Entry 1A4K (X-ray diffraction, 2.40 A resolution); this record covers chains L and H.

# Chain L
Name: Antibody fab
Organism: Mus musculus
Notes: fragment: fab
UniProt: P01834 (KAC_HUMAN); residues 109-212 here correspond to UniProt positions 1-104 (UniProt number = residue number - 108)
Chain sequence (217 residues; row label = number of the first residue in the row):
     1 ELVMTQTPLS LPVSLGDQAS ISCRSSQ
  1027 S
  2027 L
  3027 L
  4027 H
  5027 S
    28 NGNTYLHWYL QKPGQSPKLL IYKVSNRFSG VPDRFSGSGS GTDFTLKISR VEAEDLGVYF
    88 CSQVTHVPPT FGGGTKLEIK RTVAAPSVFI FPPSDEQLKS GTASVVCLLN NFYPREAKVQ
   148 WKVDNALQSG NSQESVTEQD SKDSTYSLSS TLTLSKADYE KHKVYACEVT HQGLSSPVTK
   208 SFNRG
Disulfides: Cys-23/Cys-88, Cys-134/Cys-194
Metal / ion sites: Cd2+ site 1: Glu-79, Glu-81, His-93; Cd2+ site 2: Asn-138 (shared with His-164(H) of chain H)

# Chain H
Name: Antibody fab
Organism: Mus musculus
Notes: fragment: fab; antibody fragment or engineered binder
Chain sequence (219 residues; row label = number of the first residue in the row):
     1 QVQLLESGPE LKKPGETVKI SCKASGYTFT NYGMNWVKQA PGKGLKWMGW IN
  1052 T
    53 YTGEPTYADD FKGRFAFSLE TSASTAYLQI
  1082 N
  2082 N
  3082 L
    83 KNEDTATYFC VQAERLRR
  1100 T
  2100 F
   101 DYWGAGTTVT VSSASTKGPS VFPLAPSSKS TSGGTAALGC LVKDYFPEPV TVSWNSGALT
   161 SGVHTFPAVL QSSGLYSLSS VVTVPSSSLG TQTYICNVNH KPSNTKVDKK VEP
Disordered / not traced: 212-213
Disulfides: Cys-22/Cys-92, Cys-140/Cys-196
Metal / ion sites: Cd2+: His-164 (shared with Asn-138(L) of chain L)
Ligand contacts: FRA ([4-(4-acetylamino-phenyl)-3,5-dioxo-4-aza-tricyclo[5.2.2.0 2,6]undec-1-ylcarbamoyloxy]-acetic acid): Thr-30, Asn-31, Tyr-32, Gly-33, Asn-35, Trp-47, Trp-50, Ala-95, Glu-96, Arg-97, Arg-100, Phe-2100

# How chain L and chain H interact
Pairs across the interface (63; chain L residue first):
  Tyr-32(L) with Leu-98(H); Arg-99(H); Arg-100(H)
  His-34(L) with Arg-99(H), hydrogen bond (side chain-backbone); Arg-100(H), hydrogen bond (side chain-backbone); Thr-1100(H)
  Tyr-36(L) with Trp-103(H); Thr-1100(H); Phe-2100(H), hydrogen bond (side chain-backbone)
  Ser-43(L) with Phe-91(H); Trp-103(H); Gly-104(H), hydrogen bond (side chain-backbone); Ala-105(H)
  Pro-44(L) with Trp-103(H)
  Leu-46(L) with Thr-1100(H)
  Tyr-49(L) with Arg-99(H); Thr-1100(H)
  Phe-55(L) with Arg-99(H)
  Phe-87(L) with Leu-45(H), hydrophobic
  Ser-89(L) with Phe-2100(H)
  Val-91(L) with Arg-100(H), hydrogen bond (backbone-side chain)
  Thr-92(L) with Arg-100(H)
  Pro-95(L) with Trp-47(H), hydrophobic
  Pro-96(L) with Trp-47(H); Phe-2100(H), hydrophobic
  Phe-98(L) with Leu-45(H), hydrophobic; Phe-2100(H), hydrophobic
  Phe-116(L) with Ala-136(H); Ala-137(H), hydrophobic
  Phe-118(L) with Leu-124(H); Ala-125(H); Ala-137(H), hydrophobic; Leu-138(H)
  Ser-121(L) with Phe-122(H); Pro-123(H)
  Glu-123(L) with Phe-122(H); Pro-123(H); Lys-209(H), salt bridge
  Gln-124(L) with Phe-122(H)
  Ser-131(L) with Leu-141(H); Lys-143(H)
  Leu-135(L) with Val-181(H), hydrophobic
  Asn-137(L) with His-164(H); Thr-183(H), hydrogen bond
  Asn-138(L) with His-164(H)
  Gln-160(L) with Val-169(H); Leu-170(H), hydrogen bond (side chain-backbone); Gln-171(H)
  Glu-161(L) with Val-169(H)
  Ser-162(L) with Phe-166(H); Pro-167(H), hydrogen bond (side chain-backbone)
  Val-163(L) with Pro-167(H)
  Thr-164(L) with Thr-165(H); Phe-166(H)
  Asp-167(L) with His-164(H), salt bridge
  Ser-174(L) with His-164(H), hydrogen bond; Phe-166(H)
  Leu-175(L) with Phe-166(H)
  Ser-176(L) with Phe-166(H); Ser-179(H), hydrogen bond
  Thr-180(L) with Lys-143(H)
  Asn-210(L) with Lys-129(H)
  Arg-211(L) with Lys-129(H)
Other interface residues (no listed pair), chain L (40 interface residues in all): Gln-38, Lys-50, Ser-127, His-4027
Other interface residues (no listed pair), chain H (37 interface residues in all): Gln-39, Lys-46, Asp-101, Gly-139, Ala-168

# In short
40 residues of chain L face 37 of chain H across their interface; the contacts include 10 hydrogen bonds and 2
salt bridges. Polar pairs include Glu-123(L)/Lys-209(H), Asp-167(L)/His-164(H) and His-34(L)/Arg-99(H).
Ligands of chain H: compound FRA. Glu-79(L), Glu-81(L) and His-93(L) coordinate Cd2+ site 1.
Chain L is Antibody fab and chain H is Antibody fab, both from Mus musculus; the structure, Diels alder
catalytic antibody with transition state analogue, was determined by X-ray diffraction (same publication as
1A4J).
